PDB entry 1FIU | X-ray diffraction, 1.60 A resolution | chains B and D of the 12 polymer chains in the assembly

[Chain B (and D)]
Molecule: Type II restriction enzyme ngomi
Organism: Neisseria gonorrhoeae
Notes: EC 3.1.21.4; chain D of this document is another copy of the same molecule, construct and numbering; everything in this record applies to it too
Reference sequence: P31032 (T2NM_NEIGO); numbering as in UniProt (aligned over 1-286)
Chain sequence (286 residues; numbered 1 to 286; the number before each row is that of its first residue):
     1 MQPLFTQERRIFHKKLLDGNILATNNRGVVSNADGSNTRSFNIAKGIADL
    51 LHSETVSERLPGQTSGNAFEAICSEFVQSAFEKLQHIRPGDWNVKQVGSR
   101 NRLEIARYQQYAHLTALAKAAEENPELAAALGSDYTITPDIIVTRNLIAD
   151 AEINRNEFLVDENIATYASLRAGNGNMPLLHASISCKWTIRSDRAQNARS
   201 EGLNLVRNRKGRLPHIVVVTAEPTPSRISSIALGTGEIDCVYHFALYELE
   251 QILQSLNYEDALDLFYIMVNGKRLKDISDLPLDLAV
Construct notes: conflict Gln2 (Asn in P31032)
Ion coordination: Mg2+ site 1: Asp140 (together with acetic acid) (shared with 1 residue of chain I); Mg2+ site 2: Asp140, Cys186 (together with acetic acid) (shared with 1 residue of chain I)
UniProt features mapped onto this chain:
  - binding site (Mg(2+)): Asp140, Cys186

[Chain B / chain D interface]
Residue-residue contacts (11; chain B residue first):
  His113(B) with Glu126(D); Ala130(D)
  Ala116(B) with Glu126(D)
  Leu117(B) with Leu127(D), hydrophobic
  Ala120(B) with Leu127(D), hydrophobic
  Leu127(B) with Leu117(D), hydrophobic; Ala120(D), hydrophobic
  Ala129(B) with Lys210(D)
  Ala130(B) with His113(D)
  Leu131(B) with Leu131(D), hydrophobic
  Lys210(B) with Glu126(D), salt bridge
Other interface residues (no listed pair), chain B (11 interface residues in all): Asn124, Glu126
Other interface residues (no listed pair), chain D (10 interface residues in all): Ala116, Ala129

[In short]
The interface between chain B and chain D involves 11 residues on one side and 10 on the other, with 1 salt
bridge. The salt-bridged pair is Lys210(B)-Glu126(D). Curated annotation (UniProt) lists Mg2+-binding residues
Asp140(B) and Cys186(B) on chain B.
Chain B and chain D are both Type II restriction enzyme ngomi (Neisseria gonorrhoeae); the structure,
Tetrameric restriction endonuclease ngomiv in complex with cleaved DNA, was determined by X-ray diffraction.
